Entry 3BRL (X-ray diffraction, 1.90 A resolution); this record covers chains A and C.

# Chain A
Molecule: Dynein light chain 1, cytoplasmic
From: Drosophila melanogaster
UniProtKB: Q24117 (DYL1_DROME); numbering as in UniProt (aligned over 1-89)
Sequence (89 residues; row label = number of the first residue in the row):
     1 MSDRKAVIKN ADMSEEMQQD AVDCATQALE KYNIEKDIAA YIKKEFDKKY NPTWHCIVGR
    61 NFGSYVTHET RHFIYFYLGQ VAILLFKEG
Disordered / not traced: 1
Construct notes: engineered mutation E88 (Ser in Q24117)

# Chain C
Molecule: Protein swallow 10-resiude peptide
UniProtKB: P40688 (SWA_DROME); numbering as in UniProt (aligned over 287-296)
Sequence (10 residues; each row starts with the number of its first residue):
   287 ATSAKATQTD

# How chain A and chain C interact
Residue-residue contacts (34):
  K9(A) - D296(C)  salt bridge
  N10(A) - K291(C)
  R60(A) - T295(C)
  N61(A) - T295(C)
  F62(A) - T293(C)
  F62(A) - Q294(C)
  F62(A) - T295(C)  hydrogen bond (backbone-backbone)
  G63(A) - T293(C)
  G63(A) - Q294(C)
  S64(A) - K291(C)
  S64(A) - A292(C)
  S64(A) - T293(C)  hydrogen bond
  Y65(A) - A290(C)
  Y65(A) - K291(C)
  Y65(A) - A292(C)  hydrophobic
  V66(A) - S289(C)
  V66(A) - A290(C)
  V66(A) - K291(C)  hydrogen bond (backbone-backbone)
  T67(A) - T288(C)
  T67(A) - S289(C)
  H68(A) - T288(C)
  H68(A) - S289(C)  hydrogen bond (backbone-backbone)
  H68(A) - K291(C)  hydrogen bond
  E69(A) - A287(C)
  T70(A) - A287(C)  hydrogen bond (backbone-backbone)
  F73(A) - K291(C)
  F73(A) - T293(C)
  Y75(A) - T293(C)
  Y75(A) - Q294(C)  hydrogen bond (side chain-backbone)
  Y75(A) - T295(C)  hydrogen bond (side chain-backbone)
  Y77(A) - T295(C)
  Y77(A) - D296(C)  hydrogen bond (side chain-backbone)
  A82(A) - T295(C)
  E88(A) - T288(C)
Interface residues without a listed pair, chain A (21 interface residues in all): D12, G59, L84

# In short
21 residues of chain A and 10 residues of chain C are in contact, with 9 hydrogen bonds and 1 salt bridge.
Polar pairs include K9(A)-D296(C), S64(A)-T293(C) and H68(A)-K291(C).
Here chain A is Dynein light chain 1, cytoplasmic (Drosophila melanogaster) and chain C is Protein swallow
10-resiude peptide. Entry 3BRL (Crystal Structure of LC8 S88E / Swa) was determined by X-ray diffraction.
